7R7S - chains A and J of the 8 polymer chains in the assembly; structure by electron microscopy, 4.23 A resolution (low resolution: residue-level contacts below are approximate; hydrogen-bond / salt-bridge calls are withheld).

# Chain A
Name: Transitional endoplasmic reticulum ATPase
Source organism: Homo sapiens
Notes: EC 3.6.4.6
UniProtKB: P55072 (TERA_HUMAN); residue numbers follow UniProt; this construct covers 1-806
Amino-acid sequence (806 residues; numbered 1 to 806; the number before each row is that of its first residue):
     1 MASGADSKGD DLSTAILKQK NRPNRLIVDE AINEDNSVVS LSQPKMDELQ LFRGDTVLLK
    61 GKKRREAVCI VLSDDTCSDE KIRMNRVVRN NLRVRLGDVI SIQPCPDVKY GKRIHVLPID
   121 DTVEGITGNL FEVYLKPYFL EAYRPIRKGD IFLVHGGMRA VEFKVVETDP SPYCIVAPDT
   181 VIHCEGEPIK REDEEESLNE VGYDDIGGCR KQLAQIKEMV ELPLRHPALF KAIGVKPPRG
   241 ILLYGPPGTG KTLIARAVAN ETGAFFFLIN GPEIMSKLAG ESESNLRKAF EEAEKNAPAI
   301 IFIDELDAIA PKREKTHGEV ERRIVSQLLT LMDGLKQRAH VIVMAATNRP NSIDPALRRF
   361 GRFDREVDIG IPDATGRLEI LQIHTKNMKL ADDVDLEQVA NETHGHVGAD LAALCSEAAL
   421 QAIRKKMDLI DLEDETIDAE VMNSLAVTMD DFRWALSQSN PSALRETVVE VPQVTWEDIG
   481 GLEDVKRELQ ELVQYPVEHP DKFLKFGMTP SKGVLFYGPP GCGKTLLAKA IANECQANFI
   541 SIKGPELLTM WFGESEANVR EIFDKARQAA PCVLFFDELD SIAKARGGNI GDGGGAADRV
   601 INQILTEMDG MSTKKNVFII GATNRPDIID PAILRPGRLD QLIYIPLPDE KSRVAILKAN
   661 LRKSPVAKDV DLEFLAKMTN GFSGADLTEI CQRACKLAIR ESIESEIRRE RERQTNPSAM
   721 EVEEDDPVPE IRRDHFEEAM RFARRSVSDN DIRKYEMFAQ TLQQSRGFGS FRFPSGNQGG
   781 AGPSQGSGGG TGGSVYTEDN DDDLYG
Not modelled in the structure: 1-20, 431-437, 554-556, 587-594, 714-725, 773-806
Differences from the reference sequence: engineered mutation His-155 (Arg in P55072)
Curated features (UniProtKB/Swiss-Prot):
  - region: Thr-797 to Gly-806 (Interaction with UBXN6)
  - motif: Asp-802 to Gly-806 (PIM motif)
  - binding site (ATP): Pro-247 to Leu-253, Asn-348, His-384, Gly-521 to Leu-526
  - modified residue: Ala-2 (N-acetylalanine), Ser-3 (Phosphoserine), Ser-7 (Phosphoserine), Ser-13 (Phosphoserine), Ser-37 (Phosphoserine), Lys-315 (N6,N6,N6-trimethyllysine), Thr-436 (Phosphothreonine), Ser-462 (Phosphoserine), Lys-502 (N6-acetyllysine), Lys-505 (N6-acetyllysine), Lys-668 (N6-acetyllysine), Ser-702 (Phosphoserine), Lys-754 (N6-acetyllysine), Ser-770 (Phosphoserine), Ser-775 (Phosphoserine), Ser-787 (Phosphoserine), Tyr-805 (Phosphotyrosine)
  - cross-link (Glycyl lysine isopeptide (Lys-Gly)): Lys-8 (interchain with G-Cter in SUMO2), Lys-18 (interchain with G-Cter in SUMO2)
Residues lining bound ligands:
  - ATP-gamma-S (AGS; phosphothiophosphoric acid-adenylate ester), molecule 1: Asp-205, Ile-206, Gly-207, Pro-247, Gly-248, Thr-249, Gly-250, Lys-251, Thr-252, Leu-253, Asp-304, Ile-380, Ile-383, Gly-408, Ala-409, Ala-412
  - ATP-gamma-S (AGS), molecule 2: Asp-478, Gly-480, Gly-481, Pro-520, Gly-521, Cys-522, Gly-523, Lys-524, Thr-525, Leu-526, Lys-543, Asp-577, Glu-578, Pro-648, Ser-652, Ile-656, Ala-685, Asp-686, Thr-688
  - ATP-gamma-S (AGS), molecule 3: Arg-635, Pro-636, Arg-638
What the authors report for this chain:
  - conformationally variable residues: Arg-635
  - mutagenesis - R155H/R635A, R635A: abolished catalytic activity
  - mutagenesis - R155H/R359A: decreased catalytic activity
  - disease-associated variants - R155H: increased catalytic activity
  - mutagenesis - R155H/R359A, R155H/R635A (Kd 228 nM): decreased binding to NSFL1 cofactor p47 (chain J)
  - mutagenesis - R155H/R635A: unchanged catalytic activity with NSFL1 cofactor p47 (chain J)

# Chain J
Name: NSFL1 cofactor p47
Source organism: Rattus norvegicus
UniProtKB: O35987 (NSF1C_RAT); numbering as in UniProt (aligned over 1-370)
Amino-acid sequence (370 residues; numbered 1 to 370; the number before each row is that of its first residue):
     1 MAEERQDALR EFVAVTGAEE DRARFFLESA GWDLQIALAS FYEDGGDEDI VTISQATPSS
    61 VSRGTAPSDN RVTSFRDLIH DQDEEEEEEE GQRFYAGGSE RSGQQIVGPP RKKSPNELVD
   121 DLFKGAKEHG AVAVERVTKS PGETSKPRPF AGGGYRLGAA PEEESAYVAG ERRRHSGQDV
   181 HVVLKLWKTG FSLDNGDLRS YQDPSNAQFL ESIRRGEVPA ELRRLAHGGQ VNLDMEDHRD
   241 EDFVKPKGAF KAFTGEGQKL GSTAPQVLNT SSPAQQAENE AKASSSILIN EAEPTTNIQI
   301 RLADGGRLVQ KFNHSHRISD IRLFIVDARP AMAATSFVLM TTFPNKELAD ENQTLKEANL
   361 LNAVIVQRLT
Not modelled in the structure: 1-266
Curated features (UniProtKB/Swiss-Prot):
  - motif (Nuclear localization signal): Pro-109 to Pro-115, Arg-172 to His-175
  - modified residue: Ser-74 (Phosphoserine), Ser-102 (Phosphoserine), Ser-114 (Phosphoserine), Ser-140 (Phosphoserine), Tyr-167 (Phosphotyrosine), Ser-176 (Phosphoserine), Ser-192 (Phosphoserine), Ser-272 (Phosphoserine)

# Interface between chain A and chain J
Contacting residue pairs - 36 pairs, chain A then chain J:
  Asp-35(A) with Phe-343(J)
  Val-38(A) with Phe-343(J)
  Gln-43(A) with Leu-361(J)
  Phe-52(A) with Asn-297(J); Gln-299(J); Gln-310(J); Asn-362(J)
  Arg-53(A) with Asn-362(J); Ala-363(J); Val-364(J)
  Gly-54(A) with Gln-299(J); Val-364(J)
  Asp-55(A) with Gln-299(J); Leu-308(J)
  Ile-70(A) with Arg-301(J); Val-364(J)
  Leu-72(A) with Thr-342(J)
  Pro-106(A) with Leu-308(J)
  Val-108(A) with Arg-301(J); Gly-305(J)
  Lys-109(A) with Gly-305(J)
  Tyr-110(A) with Gly-305(J)
  Pro-137(A) with Asn-345(J)
  Tyr-138(A) with Phe-343(J)
  Phe-139(A) with Phe-343(J)
  Glu-141(A) with Met-340(J); Val-366(J); Gln-367(J); Arg-368(J)
  Ala-142(A) with Val-366(J)
  Tyr-143(A) with Arg-301(J); Ala-303(J)
  Arg-144(A) with Thr-342(J); Phe-343(J)
  Ile-175(A) with Arg-301(J)
  Asp-179(A) with Arg-368(J)
Interface residues without a listed pair, chain J (20 interface residues in all): Asp-304, Thr-341

# Overview
The interface between chain A and chain J involves 22 residues on one side and 20 on the other. Chain A binds
3 copies of ATP-gamma-S. From the paper: R155H/R635A and R635A of chain A abolish catalytic activity;
conformational variability at Arg-635(A); 4 substitutions were tested in all.
Here chain A is Transitional endoplasmic reticulum ATPase (Homo sapiens) and chain J is NSFL1 cofactor p47
(Rattus norvegicus). Entry 7R7S (p47-bound p97-R155H mutant with ATPgammaS) was determined by electron
microscopy (same publication as 7L5W, 7L5X, 7R7T and 7R7U).
